PDB entry 8JCC | electron microscopy, 3.42 A resolution | chains E and J of the 10 polymer chains in the assembly

== Chain E ==
Name: Histone H3.1
From: Homo sapiens
UniProtKB: P68431 (H31_HUMAN); residues 1-135 here correspond to UniProt positions 2-136 (UniProt number = residue number + 1)
Chain sequence (135 residues; row label = number of the first residue in the row):
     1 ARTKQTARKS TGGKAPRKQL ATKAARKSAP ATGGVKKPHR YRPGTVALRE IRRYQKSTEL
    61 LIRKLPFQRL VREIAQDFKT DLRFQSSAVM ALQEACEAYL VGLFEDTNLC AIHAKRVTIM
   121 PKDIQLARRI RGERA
Unresolved in the structure: 1-57, 135
Swiss-Prot annotation at these positions:
  - modified residue: Arg2 (Asymmetric dimethylarginine), Thr3 (Phosphothreonine), Lys4 (Allysine), Gln5 (5-glutamyl dopamine), Thr6 (Phosphothreonine), Arg8 (Citrulline), Lys9 (N6,N6,N6-trimethyllysine), Ser10 (ADP-ribosylserine), Thr11 (Phosphothreonine), Lys14 (N6-(2-hydroxyisobutyryl)lysine), Arg17 (Asymmetric dimethylarginine), Lys18 (N6-(2-hydroxyisobutyryl)lysine), Lys23 (N6-(2-hydroxyisobutyryl)lysine), Arg26 (Citrulline), Lys27 (N6,N6,N6-trimethyllysine), Ser28 (ADP-ribosylserine), Lys36 (N6,N6,N6-trimethyllysine), Lys37 (N6-methyllysine), Tyr41 (Phosphotyrosine), Lys56 (N6,N6,N6-trimethyllysine) and 8 more in UniProt
  - lipidation: Lys18 (N6-decanoyllysine)

== Chain J ==
Molecule: 147-nt DNA strand
Sequence (147 nucleotides; each row starts with the number of its first residue; numbers below 1 keep their minus sign (DA-73 is residue -73)):
   -73 ATCGAGAATC CCGGTGCCGA GGCCGCTCAA TTGGTCGTAG ACAGCTCTAG CACCGCTTAA
   -13 ACGCACGTAC GCGCTGTCCC CCGCGTTTTA ACCGCCAAGG GGATTACTCC CTAGTCTCCA
    47 GGCACGTGTC AGATATATAC ATCCGAT
Unresolved in the structure: -73 to -62, 55-73

== Interface between chain E and chain J ==
Residue-residue contacts - 12 pairs, chain E then chain J:
  Arg63(E) - DA-13(J)  phosphate contact
  Arg72(E) - DC-23(J)  salt bridge to the phosphate
  Arg83(E) - DG-24(J)  sugar contact
  Arg83(E) - DC-23(J)  phosphate contact
  Phe84(E) - DG-24(J)  sugar contact
  Phe84(E) - DC-23(J)  hydrogen bond to the phosphate
  Gln85(E) - DG-24(J)  phosphate contact
  Ser86(E) - DG-24(J)  phosphate contact
  Arg116(E) - DG-3(J)  phosphate contact
  Val117(E) - DG-3(J)  hydrogen bond to the phosphate
  Thr118(E) - DG-3(J)  hydrogen bond to the phosphate
  Met120(E) - DC-2(J)  phosphate contact
Interface residues without a listed pair, chain J (7 interface residues in all): DA-14, DC-4

== Summary ==
The interface between chain E and chain J involves 10 residues on one side and 7 on the other; the contacts
include 3 hydrogen bonds and 1 salt bridge. Polar contacts include Phe84(E)-DC-23(J), Val117(E)-DG-3(J) and
Thr118(E)-DG-3(J).
Here chain E is Histone H3.1 (Homo sapiens) and chain J is a 147-nt DNA strand. Entry 8JCC (Human histone H2B
variant H2BFWT Cryo-EM structure with 601 DNA sequence) was determined by electron microscopy together with
8JBX and 8JCD from the same study.
